Entry 7TD0 (electron microscopy, 2.83 A resolution); this record covers chains B and G of the 4 polymer chains in the assembly.

[Chain B]
Name: Guanine nucleotide-binding protein G(I)/G(S)/G(T) subunit beta-1
Source organism: Bos taurus
UniProtKB: P62871 (GBB1_BOVIN); residue numbers follow UniProt; this construct covers 1-340
Amino-acid sequence (340 residues; each row starts with the number of its first residue):
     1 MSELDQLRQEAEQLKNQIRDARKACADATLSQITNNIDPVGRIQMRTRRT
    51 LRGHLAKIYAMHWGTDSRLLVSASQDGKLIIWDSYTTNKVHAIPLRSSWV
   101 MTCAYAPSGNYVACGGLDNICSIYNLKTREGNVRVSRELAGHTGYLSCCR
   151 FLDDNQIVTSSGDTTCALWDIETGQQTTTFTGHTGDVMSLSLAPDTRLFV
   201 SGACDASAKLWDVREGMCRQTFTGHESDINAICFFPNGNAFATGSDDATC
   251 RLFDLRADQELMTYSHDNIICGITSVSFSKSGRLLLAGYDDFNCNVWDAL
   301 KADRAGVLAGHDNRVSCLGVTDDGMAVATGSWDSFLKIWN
Not modelled in the structure: 1
UniProt features mapped onto this chain:
  - modified residue: Ser2 (N-acetylserine), His266 (Phosphohistidine)

[Chain G]
Name: Guanine nucleotide-binding protein G(I)/G(S)/G(O) subunit gamma-2
Source organism: Bos taurus
UniProtKB: P63212 (GBG2_BOVIN); residues 1-71 here = UniProt positions 1-71
Amino-acid sequence (71 residues; row label = number of the first residue in the row):
     1 MASNNTASIAQARKLVEQLKMEANIDRIKVSKAAADLMAYCEAHAKEDPL
    51 LTPVPASENPFREKKFFSAIL
Not modelled in the structure: 1-7, 64-71
Differences from the reference sequence: engineered mutation Ser68 (Cys in P63212)
UniProt features mapped onto this chain:
  - modified residue: Ala2 (N-acetylalanine)

[Chain B / chain G interface]
Pairs across the interface (61; chain B residue first):
  Leu7(B) - Val16(G)
  Leu14(B) - Leu19(G)  hydrophobic
  Leu14(B) - Lys20(G)
  Leu14(B) - Ala23(G)  hydrophobic
  Ile18(B) - Ala23(G)  hydrophobic
  Ile18(B) - Arg27(G)
  Ala21(B) - Arg27(G)
  Arg22(B) - Arg27(G)
  Cys25(B) - Ile28(G)
  Cys25(B) - Lys29(G)
  Cys25(B) - Val30(G)  hydrogen bond (backbone-backbone)
  Ala26(B) - Val30(G)  hydrophobic
  Ala28(B) - Val30(G)
  Leu30(B) - Ala34(G)  hydrophobic
  Thr34(B) - Met38(G)
  Ile43(B) - Leu50(G)
  Ile43(B) - Leu51(G)
  Met45(B) - Leu50(G)  hydrophobic
  Arg48(B) - Phe61(G)
  Arg49(B) - Phe61(G)  hydrogen bond (side chain-backbone)
  Ser84(B) - Phe61(G)
  Tyr85(B) - Pro60(G)
  Tyr85(B) - Phe61(G)  hydrophobic
  Cys218(B) - Gln18(G)  hydrogen bond (backbone-side chain)
  Cys218(B) - Met21(G)
  Arg219(B) - Met21(G)
  Gln220(B) - Ile25(G)
  Phe235(B) - Leu37(G)  hydrophobic
  Asn237(B) - Tyr40(G)
  Asp254(B) - Ala33(G)
  Arg256(B) - Asp26(G)
  Arg256(B) - Arg27(G)
  Arg256(B) - Ile28(G)  hydrogen bond (backbone-backbone)
  Arg256(B) - Asp36(G)  salt bridge
  Ala257(B) - Ile28(G)
  Asp258(B) - Arg27(G)  salt bridge
  Gln259(B) - Val30(G)
  Leu261(B) - Leu37(G)  hydrophobic
  Ser279(B) - Asp48(G)  hydrogen bond
  Lys280(B) - Asp48(G)
  Ser281(B) - Cys41(G)  hydrogen bond (side chain-backbone)
  Ser281(B) - His44(G)
  Ser281(B) - Ala45(G)
  Ser281(B) - Asp48(G)
  Arg283(B) - Cys41(G)
  Arg283(B) - Leu51(G)
  Leu284(B) - Leu50(G)
  Leu284(B) - Leu51(G)  hydrophobic
  Leu300(B) - Leu37(G)  hydrophobic
  Leu300(B) - Cys41(G)  hydrophobic
  Asp323(B) - Pro49(G)
  Gly324(B) - Pro49(G)
  Gly324(B) - Leu50(G)
  Met325(B) - Pro49(G)  hydrophobic
  Met325(B) - Phe61(G)  hydrophobic
  Ala326(B) - Phe61(G)  hydrophobic
  Val327(B) - Leu50(G)  hydrophobic
  Ile338(B) - Phe61(G)  hydrophobic
  Asn340(B) - Leu50(G)
  Asn340(B) - Asn59(G)  hydrogen bond (backbone-side chain)
  Asn340(B) - Phe61(G)
Also at the interface, not in a pair above, chain B (49 interface residues in all): Ala11, Asp27, Thr29, Val40, Met217, Pro236, Leu252, Gly282, Val320
Also at the interface, not in a pair above, chain G (32 interface residues in all): Glu22, Glu47, Pro53, Arg62

[Summary]
49 residues of chain B and 32 residues of chain G are in contact, with 7 hydrogen bonds and 2 salt bridges.
Polar pairs include Arg256(B)-Asp36(G), Asp258(B)-Arg27(G) and Arg49(B)-Phe61(G).
Chain B is Guanine nucleotide-binding protein G(I)/G(S)/G(T) subunit beta-1 and chain G is Guanine
nucleotide-binding protein G(I)/G(S)/G(O) subunit gamma-2, both from Bos taurus; the structure,
Lysophosphatidic acid receptor 1-Gi complex bound to LPA, was determined by electron microscopy, deposited
together with 7TD1, 7TD2, 7TD3 and 7TD4.
